6EXN - chains A and I of the 46 polymer chains in the assembly; structure by electron microscopy, 3.70 A resolution.

# Chain A
Name: Pre-mRNA-splicing factor Prp8
Source organism: Saccharomyces cerevisiae (strain ATCC 204508 / S288c)
Reference sequence: P33334 (PRP8_YEAST); residue numbers follow UniProt; this construct covers 1-2413
Sequence (2413 residues; numbered 1 to 2413; the number before each row is that of its first residue):
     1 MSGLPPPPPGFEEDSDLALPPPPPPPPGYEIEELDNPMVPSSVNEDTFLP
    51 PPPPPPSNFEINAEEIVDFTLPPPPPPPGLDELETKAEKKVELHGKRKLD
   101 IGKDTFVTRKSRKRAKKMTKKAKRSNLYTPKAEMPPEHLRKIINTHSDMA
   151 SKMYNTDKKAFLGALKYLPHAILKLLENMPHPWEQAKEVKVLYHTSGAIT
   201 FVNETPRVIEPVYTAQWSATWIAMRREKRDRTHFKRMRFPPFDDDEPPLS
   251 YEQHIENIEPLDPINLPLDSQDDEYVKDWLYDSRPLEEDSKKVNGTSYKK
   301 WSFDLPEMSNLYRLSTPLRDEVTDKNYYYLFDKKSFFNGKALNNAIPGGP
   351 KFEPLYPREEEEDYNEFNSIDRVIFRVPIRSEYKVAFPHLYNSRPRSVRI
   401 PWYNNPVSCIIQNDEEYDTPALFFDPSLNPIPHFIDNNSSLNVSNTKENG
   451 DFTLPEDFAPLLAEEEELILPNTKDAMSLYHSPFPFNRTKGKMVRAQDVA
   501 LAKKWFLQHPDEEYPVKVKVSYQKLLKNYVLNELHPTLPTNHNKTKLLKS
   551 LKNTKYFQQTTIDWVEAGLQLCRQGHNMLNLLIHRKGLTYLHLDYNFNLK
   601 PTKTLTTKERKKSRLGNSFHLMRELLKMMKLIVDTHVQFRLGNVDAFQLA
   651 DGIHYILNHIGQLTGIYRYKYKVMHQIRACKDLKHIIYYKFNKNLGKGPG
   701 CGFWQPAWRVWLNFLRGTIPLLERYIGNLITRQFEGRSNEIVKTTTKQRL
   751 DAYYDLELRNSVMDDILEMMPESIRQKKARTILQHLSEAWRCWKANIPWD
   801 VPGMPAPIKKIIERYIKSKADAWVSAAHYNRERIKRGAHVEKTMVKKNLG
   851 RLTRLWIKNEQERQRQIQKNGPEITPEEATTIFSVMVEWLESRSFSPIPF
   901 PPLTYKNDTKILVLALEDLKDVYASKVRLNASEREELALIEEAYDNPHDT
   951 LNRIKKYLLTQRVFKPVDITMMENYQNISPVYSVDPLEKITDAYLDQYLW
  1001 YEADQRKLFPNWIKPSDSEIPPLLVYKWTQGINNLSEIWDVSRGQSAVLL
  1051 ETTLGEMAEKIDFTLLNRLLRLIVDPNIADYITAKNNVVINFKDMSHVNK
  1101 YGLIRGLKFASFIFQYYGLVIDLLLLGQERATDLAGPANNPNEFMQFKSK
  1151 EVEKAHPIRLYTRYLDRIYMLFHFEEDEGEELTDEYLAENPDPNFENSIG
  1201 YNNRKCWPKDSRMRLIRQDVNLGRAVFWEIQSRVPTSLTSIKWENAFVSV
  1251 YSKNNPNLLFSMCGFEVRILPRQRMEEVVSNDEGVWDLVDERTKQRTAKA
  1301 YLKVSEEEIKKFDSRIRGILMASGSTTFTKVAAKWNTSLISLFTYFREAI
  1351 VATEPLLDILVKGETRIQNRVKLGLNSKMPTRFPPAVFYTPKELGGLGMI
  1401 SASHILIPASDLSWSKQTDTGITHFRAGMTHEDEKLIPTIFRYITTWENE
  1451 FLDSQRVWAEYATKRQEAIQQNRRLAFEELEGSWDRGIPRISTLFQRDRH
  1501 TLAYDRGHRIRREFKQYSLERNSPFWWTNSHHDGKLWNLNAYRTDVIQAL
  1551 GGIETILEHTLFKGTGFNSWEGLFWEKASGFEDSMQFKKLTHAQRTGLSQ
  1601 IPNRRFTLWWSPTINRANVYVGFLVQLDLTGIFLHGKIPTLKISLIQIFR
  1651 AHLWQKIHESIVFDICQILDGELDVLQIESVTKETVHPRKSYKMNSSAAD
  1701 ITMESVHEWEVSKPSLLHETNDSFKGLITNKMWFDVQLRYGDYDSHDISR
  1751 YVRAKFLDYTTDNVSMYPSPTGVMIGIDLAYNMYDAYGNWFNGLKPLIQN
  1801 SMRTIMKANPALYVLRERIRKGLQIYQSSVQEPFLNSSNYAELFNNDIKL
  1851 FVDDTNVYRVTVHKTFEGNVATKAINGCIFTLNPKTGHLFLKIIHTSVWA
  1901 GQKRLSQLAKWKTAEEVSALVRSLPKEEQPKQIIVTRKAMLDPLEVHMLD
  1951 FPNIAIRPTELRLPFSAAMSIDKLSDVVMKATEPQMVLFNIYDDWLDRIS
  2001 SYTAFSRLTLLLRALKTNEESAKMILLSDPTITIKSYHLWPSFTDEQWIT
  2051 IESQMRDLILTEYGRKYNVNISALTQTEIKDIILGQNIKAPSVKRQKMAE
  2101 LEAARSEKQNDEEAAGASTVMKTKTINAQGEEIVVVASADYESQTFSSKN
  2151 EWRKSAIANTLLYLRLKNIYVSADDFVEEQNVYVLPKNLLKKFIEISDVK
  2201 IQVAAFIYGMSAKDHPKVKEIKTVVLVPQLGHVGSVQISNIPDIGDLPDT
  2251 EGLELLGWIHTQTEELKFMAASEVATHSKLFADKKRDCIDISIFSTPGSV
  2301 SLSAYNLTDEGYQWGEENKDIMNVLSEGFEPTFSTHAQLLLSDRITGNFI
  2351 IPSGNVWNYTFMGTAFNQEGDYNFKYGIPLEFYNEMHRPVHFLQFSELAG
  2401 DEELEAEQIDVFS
Unresolved in the structure: 1-125, 361-365, 434-450, 1575-1582, 2084-2090, 2108-2413
Small-molecule neighbours: inositol hexakisphosphate (IHP): Arg236, Lys517, Tyr655, His659, Lys681, Lys684, His685, Tyr688, Tyr689, Lys697, Gly698, Pro699, Asn1618
UniProt features mapped onto this chain:
  - region: Met1585 to Leu1598 (Important for branch point selection)
Reported in the primary citation:
  - binding site for Intron lariat: UBC4 RNA (chain I): Gln1594, Arg1604
  - mutagenesis - R1604A: decreased catalytic activity

# Chain I
Molecule: Intron lariat: UBC4 RNA
Source organism: Saccharomyces cerevisiae S288c
Sequence (95 nucleotides; each row starts with the number of its first residue):
     1 GUAUGUCUAAAGUUAUGGCCACGUUUCAAAUGCGUGCUUUUUUUUUAAAA
    51 CUUAUGCUCUUAUUUACUAACAAAAUCAACAUGCUAUUGAACUAG
Unresolved in the structure: 17-55, 74-90
Metal / ion sites: Mg2+: G95 (shared with 3 residues of chain 6; 1 residue of chain E)

# How chain A and chain I interact
Residue-residue contacts (42):
  Thr607(A) - A3(I)  hydrogen bond to the phosphate
  Thr607(A) - U4(I)  phosphate contact
  Lys608(A) - U4(I)  phosphate contact
  Lys608(A) - G5(I)  salt bridge to the phosphate
  Lys611(A) - A3(I)  hydrogen bond to the phosphate
  Lys611(A) - U4(I)  salt bridge to the phosphate
  Lys1588(A) - A73(I)  base contact
  Thr1591(A) - A94(I)  base contact
  Ala1593(A) - A94(I)  sugar contact
  Ala1593(A) - G95(I)  sugar contact
  Gln1594(A) - A70(I)  base contact
  Gln1594(A) - U93(I)  hydrogen bond to the base
  Gln1594(A) - A94(I)  sugar contact
  Gly1597(A) - U93(I)  sugar contact
  Leu1598(A) - U93(I)  sugar contact
  Gln1600(A) - U93(I)  phosphate contact
  Gln1600(A) - A94(I)  phosphate contact
  Ile1601(A) - C92(I)  phosphate contact
  Ile1601(A) - U93(I)  sugar contact
  Arg1604(A) - C92(I)  hydrogen bond to the phosphate
  Arg1604(A) - U93(I)  salt bridge to the phosphate
  Gln1647(A) - A91(I)  phosphate contact
  Gln1647(A) - C92(I)  hydrogen bond to the phosphate
  Tyr1858(A) - C71(I)  hydrogen bond to the phosphate
  Val1860(A) - C71(I)  sugar contact
  Val1870(A) - U68(I)  hydrogen bond to the sugar
  Val1870(A) - A69(I)  sugar contact
  Thr1872(A) - A69(I)  hydrogen bond to the sugar
  Thr1872(A) - C71(I)  phosphate contact
  Lys1903(A) - G1(I)  phosphate contact
  Lys1903(A) - U2(I)  phosphate contact
  Arg1904(A) - G1(I)  sugar contact
  Arg1904(A) - C92(I)  salt bridge to the phosphate
  Leu1905(A) - C71(I)  phosphate contact
  Ser1906(A) - A72(I)  phosphate contact
  Ser1906(A) - A91(I)  base contact
  Gln1907(A) - A91(I)  hydrogen bond to the base
  Gln1907(A) - C92(I)  hydrogen bond to the phosphate
  Lys1910(A) - A91(I)  base contact
  Arg1937(A) - A72(I)  hydrogen bond to the phosphate
  Arg1937(A) - A73(I)  salt bridge to the phosphate
  Ala1939(A) - A91(I)  base contact
Other interface residues (no listed pair), chain A (33 interface residues in all): Thr606, Met1585, Lys1589, Leu1590, Arg1650, Val1862, Asn1869, Asp1942

# Overview
Chain A and chain I form an interface of 33 and 16 residues respectively; the contacts include 11 hydrogen
bonds and 5 salt bridges. Polar pairs include Gln1594(A)-U93(I), Gln1907(A)-A91(I) and Val1870(A)-U68(I). From
the paper: a binding site for Intron lariat: UBC4 RNA (chain I) at Gln1594(A) and Arg1604(A); R1604A of chain
A reduces catalytic activity.
Here chain A is Pre-mRNA-splicing factor Prp8 (Saccharomyces cerevisiae (strain ATCC 204508 / S288c)) and
chain I is Intron lariat: UBC4 RNA (Saccharomyces cerevisiae S288c). Entry 6EXN (Post-catalytic P complex
spliceosome with 3' splice site docked) was determined by electron microscopy.
